Entry 6YDF (X-ray diffraction, 2.12 A resolution); this record covers chain A.

Chain A:
Molecule: LPMO lytic polysaccharide monooxygenase
Source organism: Collariella virescens
Reference sequence: A0A223GEC9 (A0A223GEC9_9PEZI); residues 2-252 here correspond to UniProt positions 24-274 (UniProt number = residue number + 22)
Amino-acid sequence (252 residues; each row starts with the number of its first residue):
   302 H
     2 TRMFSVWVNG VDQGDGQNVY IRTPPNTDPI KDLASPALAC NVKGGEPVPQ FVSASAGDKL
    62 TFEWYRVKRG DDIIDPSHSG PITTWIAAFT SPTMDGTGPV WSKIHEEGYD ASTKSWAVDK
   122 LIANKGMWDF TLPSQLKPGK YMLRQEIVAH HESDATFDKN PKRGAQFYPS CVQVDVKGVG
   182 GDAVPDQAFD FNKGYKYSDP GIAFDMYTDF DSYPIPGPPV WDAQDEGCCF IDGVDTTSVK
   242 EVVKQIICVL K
Not modelled in the structure: 225-252
Cystine bridges: Cys41-Cys172
Glycans and other covalent adducts: covalent link Thr2-His302
Modified positions: His302 (4-methyl-histidine; HIC)
Metal / ion sites: Cu ion: His79, Tyr169, His302
Curated features (UniProtKB/Swiss-Prot):
  - binding site (Cu(2+)): His79, Tyr169, His302
  - binding site ((1,4-beta-D-glucosyl)n): Gly45, Asp76, Ser78, Asp155
  - binding site (O2): His152

In short:
His79, Tyr169 and His302 coordinate a Cu ion ion. From UniProt: 3 Cu2+-binding residues, 4
(1,4-beta-D-glucosyl)n-binding residues and O2-binding residue His152.
Chain A is LPMO lytic polysaccharide monooxygenase (Collariella virescens); the structure, X-ray structure of
LPMO, was determined by X-ray diffraction (same publication as 6YDC, 6YDD, 6YDE and 6YDG).
